Entry 8S09 (electron microscopy, 3.10 A resolution); this record covers chains X and B of the 14 polymer chains in the assembly.

Chain X:
Molecule: 45-nt DNA strand
Sequence (45 nucleotides; each row starts with the number of its first residue):
     1 GCATGCATGC GCATGCATGC ATTATGCATG CATGCGCATG CATGC

Chain B:
Molecule: DNA replication licensing factor MCM3
From: Homo sapiens
Notes: EC 3.6.4.12
UniProtKB: P25205 (MCM3_HUMAN); residues 1-808 here = UniProt positions 1-808
Sequence (810 residues; numbered -1 to 808; the number before each row is that of its first residue; numbers below 1 keep their minus sign (Gly-1 is residue -1)):
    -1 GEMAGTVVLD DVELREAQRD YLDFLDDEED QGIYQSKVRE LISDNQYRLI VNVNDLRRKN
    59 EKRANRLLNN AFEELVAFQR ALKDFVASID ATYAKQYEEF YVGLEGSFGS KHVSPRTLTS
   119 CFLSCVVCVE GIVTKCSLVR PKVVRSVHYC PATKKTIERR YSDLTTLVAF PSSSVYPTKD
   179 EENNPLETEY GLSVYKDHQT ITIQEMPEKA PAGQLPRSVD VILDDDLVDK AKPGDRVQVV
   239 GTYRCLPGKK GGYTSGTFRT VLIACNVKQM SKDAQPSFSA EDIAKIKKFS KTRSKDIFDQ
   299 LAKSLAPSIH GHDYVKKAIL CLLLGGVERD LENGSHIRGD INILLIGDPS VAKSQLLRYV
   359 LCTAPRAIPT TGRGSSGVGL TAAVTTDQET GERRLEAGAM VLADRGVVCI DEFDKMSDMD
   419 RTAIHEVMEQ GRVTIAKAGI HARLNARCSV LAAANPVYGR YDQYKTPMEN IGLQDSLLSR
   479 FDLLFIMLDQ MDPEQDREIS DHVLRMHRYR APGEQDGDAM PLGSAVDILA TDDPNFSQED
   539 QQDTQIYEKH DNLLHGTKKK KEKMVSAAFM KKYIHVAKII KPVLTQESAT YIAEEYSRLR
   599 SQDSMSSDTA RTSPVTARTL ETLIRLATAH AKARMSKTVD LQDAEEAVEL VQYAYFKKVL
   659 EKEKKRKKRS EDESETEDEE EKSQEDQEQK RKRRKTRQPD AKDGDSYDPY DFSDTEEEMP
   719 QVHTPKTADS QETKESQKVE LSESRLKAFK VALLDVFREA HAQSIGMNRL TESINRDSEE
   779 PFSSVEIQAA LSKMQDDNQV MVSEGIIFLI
Disordered / not traced: -1 to 1, 270-280, 519-541, 657-808
Construct notes: expression tag (-1 to 0)
UniProt features mapped onto this chain:
  - motif: Ser477 to Asp480 (Arginine finger)
  - binding site (ADP): Gln353, Leu393, Glu394, Ala395, Ala397
  - binding site (ATP): Ala523, Arg664
  - modified residue: Ala2 (N-acetylalanine), Ser160 (Phosphoserine), Ser275 (Phosphoserine), Lys293 (N6-acetyllysine), Ser535 (Phosphoserine), Lys547 (N6-acetyllysine), Ser611 (Phosphoserine), Ser668 (Phosphoserine), Ser672 (Phosphoserine), Thr674 (Phosphothreonine), Ser681 (Phosphoserine), Tyr708 (Phosphotyrosine), Ser711 (Phosphoserine), Thr713 (Phosphothreonine), Thr722 (Phosphothreonine), Thr725 (Phosphothreonine), Ser728 (Phosphoserine), Ser734 (Phosphoserine)
  - mutagenesis: Ser535 (S535A: 50% reduction in phosphorylation by ATM or ATR)
Metal / ion sites: Mg2+: Ser352 (together with ADP)
Small-molecule neighbours:
  - ADP (adenosine-5'-diphosphate), molecule 1: Ser306, Ile307, His308, His310, Asp346, Pro347, Ser348, Val349, Ala350, Lys351, Ser352, Gln353, Val501
  - ADP, molecule 2: His423, Glu427, Ala615, Arg616, Glu619

Interface between chain X and chain B:
Contacting residue pairs (5; chain X residue first):
  DC10(X) with Thr384(B), phosphate contact; Gln386(B), phosphate contact
  DT18(X) with Ser253(B), hydrogen bond to the phosphate
  DG19(X) with Lys247(B), phosphate contact
  DC20(X) with Lys247(B), salt bridge to the phosphate
Interface residues without a listed pair, chain B (6 interface residues in all): Lys248, Thr255

Overview:
The interface between chain X and chain B involves 4 residues on one side and 6 on the other; the contacts
include 1 hydrogen bond and 1 salt bridge. Polar contacts include DT18(X)-Ser253(B) and DC20(X)-Lys247(B).
Ligands of chain B: ADP.
Here chain X is a 45-nt DNA strand and chain B is DNA replication licensing factor MCM3 (Homo sapiens). Entry
8S09 (H. sapiens MCM2-7 double hexamer bound to double stranded DNA) was determined by electron microscopy,
deposited together with 8S0A, 8S0B, 8S0C, 8S0D, 8S0E and 8S0F.
